Entry 9AVB (X-ray diffraction, 1.95 A resolution); this record covers chains A and B.

[Chain A (and B)]
Protein: Mitochondrial fission 1 protein
Source organism: Homo sapiens
Notes: chain B of this document is another copy of the same molecule, construct and numbering; everything in this record applies to it too
Reference sequence: Q9Y3D6 (FIS1_HUMAN); residues 1-123 here = UniProt positions 1-123
Amino-acid sequence (129 residues; each row starts with the number of its first residue):
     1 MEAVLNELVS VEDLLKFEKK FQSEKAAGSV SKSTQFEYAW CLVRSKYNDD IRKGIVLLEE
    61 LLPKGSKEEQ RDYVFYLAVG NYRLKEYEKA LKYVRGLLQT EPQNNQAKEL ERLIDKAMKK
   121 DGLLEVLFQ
Unresolved in the structure: 121-129 (chain B: 125-129)
Construct notes: expression tag (124-129)
Curated features (UniProtKB/Swiss-Prot):
  - modified residue: M1 (N-acetylmethionine), S10 (Phosphoserine)
  - mutagenesis: L14 (L14P: Approximately 40% of cells display fragmented mitochondria), L42 (L42P: Less than 15% of cells display fragmented mitochondria), L58 (L58P: Less than 15% of cells display fragmented mitochondria), L77 (L77P: Less than 15% of cells display fragmented mitochondria. Shows greatly reduced binding to DNM1L), L91 (L91P: Less than 15% of cells display fragmented mitochondria. Shows greatly reduced binding to DNM1L), L110 (L110P: Approximately 40% of cells display fragmented mitochondria. No change in binding to DNM1L)
What the authors report for this chain:
  - mutagenesis - C41S: abolished binding to CPM
  - contacts within the chain: E24-T34, E18-Y38
  - post-translational modification sites: T34, Y38 (citing earlier work)
  - mutagenesis - C41S: abolished localization to hydrogen peroxide
  - mutagenesis - Y38E (Kd 100 uM), C41S/V56C: abolished binding to SP11
  - mutagenesis - Y38E: abolished binding to SP22

[How chain A and chain B interact]
Residue-residue contacts (54; chain A residue first):
  M1(A) - R44(B)
  M1(A) - R83(B)
  E2(A) - Y82(B)  hydrogen bond
  V4(A) - L113(B)  hydrophobic
  L5(A) - Y82(B)  hydrophobic
  L5(A) - R83(B)
  L5(A) - L110(B)  hydrophobic
  N6(A) - N6(B)  hydrogen bond
  N6(A) - R44(B)  hydrogen bond
  L8(A) - F75(B)  hydrophobic
  L8(A) - Q106(B)
  L8(A) - E109(B)
  L8(A) - L110(B)
  L8(A) - L113(B)  hydrophobic
  V9(A) - Y76(B)  hydrophobic
  V9(A) - V79(B)  hydrophobic
  V11(A) - Q106(B)
  E12(A) - F75(B)
  E12(A) - Y76(B)
  E12(A) - N104(B)  hydrogen bond
  E12(A) - Q106(B)  hydrogen bond
  D13(A) - W40(B)  hydrogen bond
  D13(A) - Y76(B)  hydrogen bond
  K16(A) - F36(B)
  K16(A) - D72(B)  salt bridge
  F17(A) - E37(B)
  F36(A) - K16(B)
  E37(A) - E37(B)
  W40(A) - D13(B)  hydrogen bond
  W40(A) - W40(B)  hydrophobic
  R44(A) - M1(B)
  R44(A) - N6(B)  hydrogen bond
  R44(A) - V9(B)
  R44(A) - R44(B)
  D72(A) - K16(B)  salt bridge
  F75(A) - L8(B)  hydrophobic
  F75(A) - E12(B)
  Y76(A) - V9(B)  hydrophobic
  Y76(A) - E12(B)
  Y76(A) - D13(B)  hydrogen bond
  Y82(A) - E2(B)  hydrogen bond
  Y82(A) - L5(B)  hydrophobic
  R83(A) - M1(B)
  R83(A) - L5(B)
  N104(A) - E12(B)  hydrogen bond
  Q106(A) - L8(B)
  Q106(A) - V11(B)
  Q106(A) - E12(B)
  Q106(A) - L15(B)
  E109(A) - L8(B)
  L110(A) - L5(B)  hydrophobic
  L110(A) - L8(B)
  L113(A) - V4(B)  hydrophobic
  L113(A) - L8(B)  hydrophobic
Other interface residues (no listed pair), chain A (29 interface residues in all): E7, L15, V79
Other interface residues (no listed pair), chain B (29 interface residues in all): E7, E101

[Summary]
The chain A/chain B interface involves 29 residues from each chain; the contacts include 12 hydrogen bonds and
2 salt bridges. Polar pairs include K16(A)-D72(B), E2(A)-Y82(B) and N6(A)-N6(B). Curated annotation (UniProt)
lists 6 mutagenesis sites on chain A. From the paper: Y38E and C41S/V56C of chain A abolish binding to SP11;
modification sites T34(A) and Y38(A).
Both chains are Mitochondrial fission 1 protein (Homo sapiens). Entry 9AVB (Fis1 Wild type) was determined by
X-ray diffraction together with 9AVC, 9AVD, 9AVE, 9AYD and 9AYE from the same study.
